5X22 - chains B and D of the 9 polymer chains in the assembly; structure by X-ray diffraction, 3.35 A resolution.

== Chain B ==
Protein: DNA-directed RNA polymerase subunit alpha
Organism: Thermus thermophilus
Notes: EC 2.7.7.6
UniProt: Q9Z9H6 (RPOA_THETH); residue numbers follow UniProt; this construct covers 1-315
Amino-acid sequence (315 residues; row label = number of the first residue in the row):
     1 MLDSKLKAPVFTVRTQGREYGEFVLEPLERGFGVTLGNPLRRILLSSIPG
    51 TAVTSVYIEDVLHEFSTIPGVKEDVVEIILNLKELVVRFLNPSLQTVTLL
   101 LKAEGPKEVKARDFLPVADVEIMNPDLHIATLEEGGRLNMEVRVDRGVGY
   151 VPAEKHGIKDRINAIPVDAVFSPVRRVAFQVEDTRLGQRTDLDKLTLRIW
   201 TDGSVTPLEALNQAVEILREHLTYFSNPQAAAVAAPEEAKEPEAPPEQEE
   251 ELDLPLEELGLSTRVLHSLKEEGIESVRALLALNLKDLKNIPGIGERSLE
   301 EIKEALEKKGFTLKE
Not modelled in the structure: 1-5, 229-315
Bound ions: Mg2+: Asp183, Asp191, Leu192, Asp193

== Chain D ==
Protein: DNA-directed RNA polymerase subunit beta'
Organism: Thermus thermophilus (strain HB8 / ATCC 27634 / DSM 579)
Notes: EC 2.7.7.6
UniProt: Q8RQE8 (RPOC_THET8); residues 1-1524 here = UniProt positions 1-1524
Amino-acid sequence (1524 residues; each row starts with the number of its first residue):
     1 MKKEVRKVRIALASPEKIRSWSYGEVEKPETINYRTLKPERDGLFDERIF
    51 GPIKDYECACGKYKRQRFEGKVCERCGVEVTKSIVRRYRMGHIELATPAA
   101 HIWFVKDVPSKIGTLLDLSATELEQVLYFSKYIVLDPKGAILNGVPVEKR
   151 QLLTDEEYRELRYGKQETYPLPPGVDALVKDGEEVVKGQELAPGVVSRLD
   201 GVALYRFPRRVRVEYVKKERAGLRLPLAAWVEKEAYKPGEILAELPEPYL
   251 FRAEEEGVVELKELEEGAFLVLRREDEPVATYFLPVGMTPLVVHGEIVEK
   301 GQPLAEAKGLLRMPRQVRAAQVEAEEEGETVYLTLFLEWTEPKDYRVQPH
   351 MNVVVPEGARVEAGDKIVAAIDPEEEVIAEAEGVVHLHEPASILVVKARV
   401 YPFEDDVEVSTGDRVAPGDVLADGGKVKSDVYGRVEVDLVRNVVRVVESY
   451 DIDARMGAEAIQQLLKELDLEALEKELLEEMKHPSRARRAKARKRLEVVR
   501 AFLDSGNRPEWMILEAVPVLPPDLRPMVQVDGGRFATSDLNDLYRRLINR
   551 NNRLKKLLAQGAPEIIIRNEKRMLQEAVDALLDNGRRGAPVTNPGSDRPL
   601 RSLTDILSGKQGRFRQNLLGKRVDYSGRSVIVVGPQLKLHQCGLPKRMAL
   651 ELFKPFLLKKMEEKGIAPNVKAARRMLERQRDIKDEVWDALEEVIHGKVV
   701 LLNRAPTLHRLGIQAFQPVLVEGQSIQLHPLVCEAFNADFDGDQMAVHVP
   751 LSSFAQAEARIQMLSAHNLLSPASGEPLAKPSRDIILGLYYITQVRKEKK
   801 GAGLEFATPEEALAAHERGEVALNAPIKVAGRETSVGRLKYVFANPDEAL
   851 LAVAHGIVDLQDVVTVRYMGKRLETSPGRILFARIVAEAVEDEKVAWELI
   901 QLDVPQEKNSLKDLVYQAFLRLGMEKTARLLDALKYYGFTFSTTSGITIG
   951 IDDAVIPEEKKQYLEEADRKLLQIEQAYEMGFLTDRERYDQILQLWTETT
  1001 EKVTQAVFKNFEENYPFNPLYVMAQSGARGNPQQIRQLCGLRGLMQKPSG
  1051 ETFEVPVRSSFREGLTVLEYFISSHGARKGGADTALRTADSGYLTRKLVD
  1101 VTHEIVVREADCGTTNYISVPLFQPDEVTRSLRLRKRADIEAGLYGRVLA
  1151 REVEVLGVRLEEGRYLSMDDVHLLIKAAEAGEIQEVPVRSPLTCQTRYGV
  1201 CQKCYGYDLSMARPVSIGEAVGIVAAQSIGEPGTQLTMRTFHTGGVAGAA
  1251 DITQGLPRVIELFEARRPKAKAVISEIDGVVRIEETEEKLSVFVESEGFS
  1301 KEYKLPKEARLLVKDGDYVEAGQPLTRGAIDPHQLLEAKGPEAVERYLVE
  1351 EIQKVYRAQGVKLHDKHIEIVVRQMMKYVEVTDPGDSRLLEGQVLEKWDV
  1401 EALNERLIAEGKTPVAWKPLLMGVTKSALSTKSWLSAASFQNTTHVLTEA
  1451 AIAGKKDELIGLKENVILGRLIPAGTGSDFVRFTQVVDQKTLKAIEEARK
  1501 EAVEAKERPAARRGVKREQPGKQA
Not modelled in the structure: 1-2, 955-1016, 1503-1524
Bound ions: Zn2+ site 1: Cys58, Cys60, Cys73, Cys76; Mg2+ site 1: Asp739, Asp741, Asp743 (shared with 1 residue of chain I); Mg2+ site 2: Asp739 (together with CMPcPP); Mg2+ site 3 near Lys840 (its only coordinating residue here); Mg2+ site 4: Trp897, Ile900; Zn2+ site 2: Cys1112, Cys1194, Cys1201, Cys1204
Residues lining bound ligands: CMPcPP: Arg704, Pro706, Asn737, Asp739, Asp741, Arg783, Arg1029, Gln1235, Met1238, Arg1239, Thr1240

== Interface between chain B and chain D ==
Residue-residue contacts - 33 pairs, chain B then chain D:
  Leu45(B) with His855(D)
  His63(B) with Glu810(D), salt bridge
  Phe65(B) with Pro809(D), hydrophobic; Glu810(D)
  Asp74(B) with Arg872(D), salt bridge
  Val76(B) with Arg872(D)
  Glu77(B) with Arg867(D), salt bridge; Arg872(D), salt bridge
  Leu80(B) with Val842(D); Phe843(D); Ala844(D); Arg867(D)
  Asn81(B) with Arg867(D), hydrogen bond
  Lys83(B) with Val842(D), hydrogen bond (side chain-backbone); Glu848(D), salt bridge
  Glu84(B) with Ala844(D); Asn845(D); Arg867(D), salt bridge
  Gly149(B) with His855(D)
  Tyr150(B) with Phe843(D); Glu848(D), hydrogen bond; Ala852(D), hydrophobic; His855(D)
  Pro152(B) with Ile857(D), hydrophobic
  Glu154(B) with Lys840(D), salt bridge
  Val170(B) with Glu848(D); Leu851(D), hydrophobic
  Arg176(B) with Arg884(D); Glu888(D), salt bridge
  Arg185(B) with Asp689(D), salt bridge; Glu692(D), salt bridge
  Gln188(B) with Asp685(D)
  Thr190(B) with Glu722(D)
Interface residues without a listed pair, chain B (25 interface residues in all): Ser46, Asp168, Ser172, Arg175, Phe179, Gln180
Interface residues without a listed pair, chain D (27 interface residues in all): Lys646, Trp688, Leu813, Leu839, Asp847, Ala854, Tyr936

== Overview ==
25 residues of chain B face 27 of chain D across their interface, with 3 hydrogen bonds and 10 salt bridges.
Polar contacts include His63(B)-Glu810(D), Asp74(B)-Arg872(D) and Glu77(B)-Arg867(D). Ligands of chain D:
CMPcPP. The Mg2+ site is built by Asp183(B), Asp191(B), Leu192(B) and Asp193(B).
Chain B is DNA-directed RNA polymerase subunit alpha (Thermus thermophilus) and chain D is DNA-directed RNA
polymerase subunit beta' (Thermus thermophilus (strain HB8 / ATCC 27634 / DSM 579)); the structure, Crystal
structure of Thermus thermophilus transcription initiation complex with GpA and CMPcPP, was determined by
X-ray diffraction, deposited together with 5X21.
